Entry 1SF2 (X-ray diffraction, 2.40 A resolution); this record covers chains A and C of the 4 polymer chains in the assembly.

== Chain A (and C) ==
Protein: 4-aminobutyrate aminotransferase
Organism: Escherichia coli
Notes: EC 2.6.1.19; chain C of this document is another copy of the same molecule, construct and numbering; everything in this record applies to it too
UniProt: P22256 (GABT_ECOLI); residue numbers follow UniProt; this construct covers 1-426
Sequence (426 residues; row label = number of the first residue in the row):
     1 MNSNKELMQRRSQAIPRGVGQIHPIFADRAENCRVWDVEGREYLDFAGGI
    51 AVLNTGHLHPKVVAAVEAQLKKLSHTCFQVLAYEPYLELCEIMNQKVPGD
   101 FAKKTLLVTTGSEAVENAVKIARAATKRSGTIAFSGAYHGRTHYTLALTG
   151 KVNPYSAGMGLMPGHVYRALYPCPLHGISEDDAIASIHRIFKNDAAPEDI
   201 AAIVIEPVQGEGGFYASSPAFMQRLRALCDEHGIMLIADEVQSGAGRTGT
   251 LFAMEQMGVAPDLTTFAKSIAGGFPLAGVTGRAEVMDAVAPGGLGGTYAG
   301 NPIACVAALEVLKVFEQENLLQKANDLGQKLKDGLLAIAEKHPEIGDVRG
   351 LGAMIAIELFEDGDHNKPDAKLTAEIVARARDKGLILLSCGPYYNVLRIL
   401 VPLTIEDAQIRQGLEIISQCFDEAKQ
Unresolved in the structure: 1
Covalent attachments: pyridoxal phosphate (PLP) linked to K268
Ligand contacts:
  - pyridoxal phosphate (PLP), molecule 1: T110, G111, S112, V115, Y138, H139, G140, E206, E211, D239, V241, Q242
  - pyridoxal phosphate (PLP), molecule 2: E113, G296, T297, Y298
UniProt features mapped onto this chain:
  - binding site (pyridoxal 5'-phosphate): G111, S112, Q242, T297
  - modified residue: K268 (N6-(pyridoxal phosphate)lysine)
  - mutagenesis: I50 (I50Q: 3-fold decrease in catalytic activity and 12-fold decrease in affinity for GABA), E211 (E211S: 100-fold decrease in catalytic activity and 15-fold decrease in affinity for GABA), V241 (V241A: 25-fold decrease in catalytic activity and 5-fold decrease in affinity for GABA)

== Interface between chain A and chain C ==
Residue-residue contacts (49; chain A residue first):
  G130(A) with L161(C)
  S135(A) with N193(C)
  G136(A) with N193(C)
  A147(A) with D194(C)
  T149(A) with N193(C)
  G150(A) with N193(C), hydrogen bond (backbone-side chain)
  K151(A) with K192(C); N193(C), hydrogen bond (backbone-backbone)
  V152(A) with F191(C); K192(C), hydrogen bond (backbone-backbone); N193(C); D194(C); A195(C)
  G160(A) with D199(C)
  L161(A) with G130(C); H165(C); Y167(C); A195(C), hydrophobic; D199(C)
  M162(A) with H165(C), hydrogen bond (backbone-side chain)
  G164(A) with H165(C)
  H165(A) with L161(C); M162(C), hydrogen bond (side chain-backbone); G164(C)
  Y167(A) with L161(C)
  R168(A) with N193(C); D194(C), salt bridge
  L170(A) with R189(C)
  R189(A) with L170(C)
  F191(A) with V152(C)
  K192(A) with K151(C); V152(C), hydrogen bond (backbone-backbone); P392(C), hydrogen bond (side chain-backbone); Y394(C), hydrogen bond
  N193(A) with S135(C); G136(C); T149(C); G150(C), hydrogen bond (side chain-backbone); K151(C); V152(C); R168(C)
  D194(A) with A147(C); V152(C); R168(C), salt bridge
  A195(A) with V152(C); L161(C), hydrophobic
  A196(A) with V152(C), hydrophobic
  D199(A) with G160(C); L161(C)
Interface residues without a listed pair, chain A (27 interface residues in all): S129, F134, P163
Interface residues without a listed pair, chain C (30 interface residues in all): S129, F134, P163, A196, Y393

== Summary ==
27 residues of chain A face 30 of chain C across their interface, with 9 hydrogen bonds and 2 salt bridges.
Polar contacts include R168(A)-D194(C), G150(A)-N193(C) and M162(A)-H165(C). Chain A binds pyridoxal
phosphate. Pyridoxal phosphate is covalently linked to K268(A).
Chain A and chain C are both 4-aminobutyrate aminotransferase (Escherichia coli); the structure, Structure of
E. coli gamma-aminobutyrate aminotransferase, was determined by X-ray diffraction, deposited together with
1SFF.
